Entry 5Z00 (X-ray diffraction, 2.59 A resolution); this record covers chains I and K of the 10 polymer chains in the assembly.

== Chain I ==
Molecule: 15-nt DNA strand
Sequence (15 nucleotides; each row starts with the number of its first residue):
   288 AATTCTGCAT GGATT

== Chain K ==
Protein: B3 domain-containing transcription repressor VAL1
From: Arabidopsis thaliana
Notes: fragment: B3 domain, DNA binding domain
Reference sequence: Q8W4L5 (VAL1_ARATH); residues 273-400 here = UniProt positions 273-400
Amino-acid sequence (128 residues; row label = number of the first residue in the row):
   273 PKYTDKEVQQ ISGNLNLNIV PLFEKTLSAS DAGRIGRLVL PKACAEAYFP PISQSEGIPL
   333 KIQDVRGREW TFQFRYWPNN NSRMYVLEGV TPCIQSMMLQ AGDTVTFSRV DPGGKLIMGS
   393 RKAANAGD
Unresolved in the structure: 273-286, 398-400
UniProt features mapped onto this chain:
  - DNA-binding region: Phe295 to Ala396 (TF-B3)

== Interface between chain I and chain K ==
Pairs across the interface (8; chain I residue first):
  DG294(I) with Arg309(K), hydrogen bond to the base; Arg347(K), salt bridge to the phosphate
  DC295(I) with Trp349(K), base contact; Pro350(K), phosphate contact
  DA296(I) with Trp349(K), base contact; Asn351(K), hydrogen bond to the base; Met356(K), base contact
  DT297(I) with Asn351(K), hydrogen bond to the base
Interface residues without a listed pair, chain I (5 interface residues in all): DT293
Interface residues without a listed pair, chain K (8 interface residues in all): Ile307, Asn352

== Summary ==
5 residues of chain I and 8 residues of chain K are in contact, with 3 hydrogen bonds and 1 salt bridge. Polar
contacts include DG294(I)-Arg309(K), DA296(I)-Asn351(K) and DT297(I)-Asn351(K). UniProt lists a DNA-binding
region on chain K.
Chain I is a 15-nt DNA strand and chain K is B3 domain-containing transcription repressor VAL1 (Arabidopsis
thaliana); the structure, AtVAL1 B3 domain in complex with 15bp-DNA, was determined by X-ray diffraction,
deposited together with 5YZY and 5YZZ.
